4B3Q - chains A and B of the 4 polymer chains in the assembly; structure by X-ray diffraction, 5.00 A resolution (low resolution: residue-level contacts below are approximate; hydrogen-bond / salt-bridge calls are withheld).

[Chain A]
Molecule: Reverse transcriptase/ribonuclease H
Source organism: Human immunodeficiency virus 1
Notes: EC 2.7.7.49, 2.7.7.7, 3.1.26.13, 3.1.13.2, 3.4.23.16
UniProt: P04585 (POL_HV1H2); residues 1-560 here correspond to UniProt positions 588-1147 (UniProt number = residue number + 587)
Amino-acid sequence (560 residues; each row starts with the number of its first residue):
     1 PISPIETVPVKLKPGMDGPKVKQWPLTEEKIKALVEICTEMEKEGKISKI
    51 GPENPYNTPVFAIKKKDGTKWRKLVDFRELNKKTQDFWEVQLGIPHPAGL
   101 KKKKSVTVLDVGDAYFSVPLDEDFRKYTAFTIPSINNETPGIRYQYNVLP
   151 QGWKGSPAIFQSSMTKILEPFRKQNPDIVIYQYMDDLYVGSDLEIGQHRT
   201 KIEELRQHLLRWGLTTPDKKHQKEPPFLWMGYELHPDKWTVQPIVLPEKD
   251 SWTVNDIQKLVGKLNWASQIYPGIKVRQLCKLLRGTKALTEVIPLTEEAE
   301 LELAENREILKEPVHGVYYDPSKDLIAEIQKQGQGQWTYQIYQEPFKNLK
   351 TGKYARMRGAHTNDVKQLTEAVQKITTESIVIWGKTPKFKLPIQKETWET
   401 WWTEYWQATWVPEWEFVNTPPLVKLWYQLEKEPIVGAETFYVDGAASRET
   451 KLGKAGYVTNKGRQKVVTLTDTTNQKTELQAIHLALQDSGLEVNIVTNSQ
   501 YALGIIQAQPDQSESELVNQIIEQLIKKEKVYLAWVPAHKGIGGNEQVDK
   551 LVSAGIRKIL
Not modelled in the structure: 62-74, 557-560
Differences from the reference sequence: engineered mutation Gly68 (Ser655 in P04585), Lys83 (Arg670 in P04585), Val411 (Ile998 in P04585), Ser447 (Asn1034 in P04585), Lys461 (Arg1048 in P04585), His483 (Tyr1070 in P04585), Ile559 (Val1146 in P04585)
Residues lining bound ligands: non-nucleoside rt inhibitor nevirapine (NVP; 11-cyclopropyl-5,11-dihydro-4-methyl-6H-dipyrido[3,2-b:2',3'-e][1,4]diazepin-6-one): Leu100, Lys101, Lys103, Val106, Val179, Tyr181, Tyr188, Trp229, Leu234, His235, Pro236, Tyr318
From the paper describing this entry:
  - mutagenesis - G333D, G333E, G335C, G335D, N348I, A360I, A360V, Q509L: decreased catalytic activity (citing earlier work)

[Chain B]
Molecule: P51 RT
Source organism: Human immunodeficiency virus 1
UniProt: P04585 (POL_HV1H2); residues 1-440 here correspond to UniProt positions 588-1027 (UniProt number = residue number + 587)
Amino-acid sequence (454 residues; numbered -13 to 440; the number before each row is that of its first residue; numbers below 1 keep their minus sign (Met-13 is residue -13)):
   -13 MRGSHHHHHHGSQLPISPIETVPVKLKPGMDGPKVKQWPLTEEKIKALVE
    37 ICTEMEKEGKISKIGPENPYNTPVFAIKKKDGTKWRKLVDFRELNKKTQD
    87 FWEVQLGIPHPAGLKKKKSVTVLDVGDAYFSVPLDEDFRKYTAFTIPSIN
   137 NETPGIRYQYNVLPQGWKGSPAIFQSSMTKILEPFRKQNPDIVIYQYMDD
   187 LYVGSDLEIGQHRTKIEELRQHLLRWGLTTPDKKHQKEPPFLWMGYELHP
   237 DKWTVQPIVLPEKDSWTVNDIQKLVGKLNWASQIYPGIKVRQLCKLLRGT
   287 KALTEVIPLTEEAELELAENREILKEPVHGVYYDPSKDLIAEIQKQGQGQ
   337 WTYQIYQEPFKNLKTGKYARMRGAHTNDVKQLTEAVQKITTESIVIWGKT
   387 PKFKLPIQKETWETWWTEYWQATWVPEWEFVNTPPLVKLWYQLEKEPIVG
   437 AETF
Not modelled in the structure: -13 to 6, 216-230, 432-440
Differences from the reference sequence: expression tag (-13 to 0); engineered mutation Gly68 (Ser655 in P04585), Lys83 (Arg670 in P04585), Val411 (Ile998 in P04585)

[Interface between chain A and chain B]
Contacting residue pairs (88):
  Val8(A) - Glu53(B)
  Gln85(A) - Glu53(B)
  Asp86(A) - Glu53(B)
  Asp86(A) - Pro55(B)
  Phe87(A) - Pro52(B)
  Phe87(A) - Glu53(B)
  Trp88(A) - Pro52(B)
  Trp88(A) - Asn54(B)
  Trp88(A) - Asn57(B)
  Trp88(A) - Thr131(B)
  Leu92(A) - Asn137(B)
  Gly93(A) - Asn137(B)
  Pro95(A) - Asn136(B)
  His96(A) - Asn136(B)
  Gly99(A) - Asn136(B)
  Leu100(A) - Asn136(B)
  Leu100(A) - Glu138(B)
  Ala158(A) - Pro52(B)
  Ile159(A) - Pro52(B)
  Gln161(A) - Pro140(B)
  Ser162(A) - Pro52(B)
  Thr165(A) - Pro140(B)
  Tyr181(A) - Asn137(B)
  Tyr181(A) - Glu138(B)
  Gln182(A) - Pro140(B)
  Glu370(A) - Gln394(B)
  Gln373(A) - Glu396(B)
  Gln373(A) - Thr397(B)
  Lys374(A) - Glu396(B)
  Thr377(A) - Glu396(B)
  Ile380(A) - Pro25(B)
  Ile380(A) - Leu26(B)
  Ile380(A) - Thr27(B)
  Val381(A) - Pro25(B)
  Val381(A) - Asn136(B)
  Ile382(A) - Ile135(B)
  Ile382(A) - Asn136(B)
  Trp383(A) - Ile135(B)
  Gly384(A) - Thr27(B)
  Gly384(A) - Glu28(B)
  Thr386(A) - Trp401(B)
  Trp402(A) - Lys331(B)
  Thr403(A) - Gly333(B)
  Glu404(A) - Lys424(B)
  Tyr405(A) - Lys331(B)
  Trp406(A) - Lys331(B)
  Trp406(A) - Pro392(B)
  Trp406(A) - Asn418(B)
  Trp406(A) - Thr419(B)
  Gln407(A) - Lys331(B)
  Gln407(A) - Pro392(B)
  Gln407(A) - Gln394(B)
  Ala408(A) - Lys331(B)
  Ala408(A) - Trp337(B)
  Ala408(A) - Pro392(B)
  Ala408(A) - Ile393(B)
  Thr409(A) - Asp364(B)
  Trp410(A) - Asn363(B)
  Trp410(A) - Val365(B)
  Trp410(A) - Trp401(B)
  Trp410(A) - Tyr405(B)
  Pro412(A) - Trp401(B)
  Pro433(A) - Asn255(B)
  Ile434(A) - Thr290(B)
  Val435(A) - Thr290(B)
  Gly436(A) - Thr290(B)
  Thr439(A) - Ala288(B)
  Thr439(A) - Leu289(B)
  Tyr441(A) - Thr286(B)
  Tyr441(A) - Lys287(B)
  Thr459(A) - Thr286(B)
  Asn460(A) - Thr286(B)
  Asn494(A) - Leu289(B)
  Val496(A) - Gln258(B)
  Gln500(A) - Pro421(B)
  Gln500(A) - Leu422(B)
  Tyr532(A) - Asn255(B)
  Trp535(A) - Gln258(B)
  Val536(A) - Gln258(B)
  Pro537(A) - Val261(B)
  Pro537(A) - Gly262(B)
  Pro537(A) - Asn265(B)
  Lys540(A) - Asn265(B)
  Lys540(A) - Cys280(B)
  Gly541(A) - Cys280(B)
  Gly543(A) - Leu283(B)
  Gly543(A) - Gly285(B)
  Gly544(A) - Gly285(B)
Other interface residues (no listed pair), chain A (64 interface residues in all): Val90, Val179, Thr376, Val458, Ala534, Ile542, Gln547
Other interface residues (no listed pair), chain B (56 interface residues in all): Lys20, Trp24, Gly51, Ser134, Lys259, Val276, Gln332, Gln334, Thr400, Val417

[Overview]
64 residues of chain A face 56 of chain B across their interface. Ligands of chain A: non-nucleoside rt
inhibitor nevirapine. The paper reports that G333D, G333E and G335C of chain A, among others, reduce catalytic
activity; 8 substitutions were tested in all.
Here chain A is Reverse transcriptase/ribonuclease H and chain B is P51 RT, both from Human immunodeficiency
virus 1. Entry 4B3Q (Structures of HIV-1 RT and RNA-DNA Complex Reveal a Unique RT Conformation and Substrate
Interface) was determined by X-ray diffraction (same publication as 4B3O and 4B3P).
